Entry 5JHR (X-ray diffraction, 2.90 A resolution); this record covers chains C and D of the 28 polymer chains in the assembly.

Chain C:
Molecule: Proteasome subunit alpha type-4
From: Saccharomyces cerevisiae (strain ATCC 204508 / S288c)
Notes: EC 3.4.25.1
UniProt: P40303 (PSA4_YEAST); residues -1 to 252 here correspond to UniProt positions 1-254 (UniProt number = residue number + 2)
Amino-acid sequence (254 residues; numbered -1 to 252; the number before each row is that of its first residue; numbers below 1 keep their minus sign (Met-1 is residue -1)):
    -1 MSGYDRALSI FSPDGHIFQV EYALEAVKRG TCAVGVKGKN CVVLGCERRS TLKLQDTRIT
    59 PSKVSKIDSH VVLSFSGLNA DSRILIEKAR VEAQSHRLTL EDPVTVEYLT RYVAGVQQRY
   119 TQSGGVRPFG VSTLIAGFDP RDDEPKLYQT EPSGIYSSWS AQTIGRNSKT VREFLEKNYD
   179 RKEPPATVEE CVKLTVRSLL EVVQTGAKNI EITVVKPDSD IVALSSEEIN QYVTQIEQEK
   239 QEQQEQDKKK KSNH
Not modelled in the structure: -1 to 0, 241-252
Curated features (UniProtKB/Swiss-Prot):
  - modified residue: Thr58 (Phosphothreonine)

Chain D:
Molecule: Proteasome subunit alpha type-5
From: Saccharomyces cerevisiae (strain ATCC 204508 / S288c)
Notes: EC 3.4.25.1
UniProt: P32379 (PSA5_YEAST); residues -7 to 252 here correspond to UniProt positions 1-260 (UniProt number = residue number + 8)
Amino-acid sequence (260 residues; row label = number of the first residue in the row; numbers below 1 keep their minus sign (Met-7 is residue -7)):
    -7 MFLTRSEYDR GVSTFSPEGR LFQVEYSLEA IKLGSTAIGI ATKEGVVLGV EKRATSPLLE
    53 SDSIEKIVEI DRHIGCAMSG LTADARSMIE HARTAAVTHN LYYDEDINVE SLTQSVCDLA
   113 LRFGEGASGE ERLMSRPFGV ALLIAGHDAD DGYQLFHAEP SGTFYRYNAK AIGSGSEGAQ
   173 AELLNEWHSS LTLKEAELLV LKILKQVMEE KLDENNAQLS CITKQDGFKI YDNEKTAELI
   233 KELKEKEAAE SPEEADVEMS
Not modelled in the structure: -7 to 0, 118-124, 243-252

Chain C / chain D interface:
Residue-residue contacts (64; chain C residue first):
  Asp3(C) with Glu117(D)
  Arg4(C) with Asp1(D), salt bridge; Glu117(D)
  Ala5(C) with Val4(D), hydrophobic; Glu117(D); Ser127(D)
  Ser7(C) with Ser127(D); Arg128(D)
  Ile8(C) with Asp1(D); Gln15(D)
  Phe9(C) with Gln15(D); Tyr18(D), hydrophobic; Ser19(D); Ala22(D), hydrophobic; Leu73(D), hydrophobic; Arg128(D); Pro129(D); Gly131(D)
  Ser10(C) with Tyr18(D)
  Pro11(C) with Tyr18(D), hydrophobic; Glu21(D)
  Asp12(C) with Glu21(D)
  Gly13(C) with Tyr18(D); Glu21(D); Ala22(D)
  His14(C) with Leu25(D)
  Ile15(C) with Leu73(D), hydrophobic; Arg128(D)
  Lys35(C) with Glu52(D), salt bridge
  Gln116(C) with Ala75(D); Asp76(D); Arg128(D)
  Thr119(C) with Arg128(D), hydrogen bond (backbone-side chain)
  Gln120(C) with Met126(D); Ser127(D), hydrogen bond (backbone-backbone); Arg128(D); Phe130(D)
  Ser121(C) with Ser127(D)
  Gly122(C) with Ser127(D)
  Ser151(C) with Ala75(D)
  Gly152(C) with Ala75(D)
  Ile153(C) with Thr74(D); Ala75(D)
  Ser155(C) with Leu51(D); Ser55(D)
  Ser156(C) with Leu51(D); Glu52(D), hydrogen bond (backbone-backbone); Ser55(D), hydrogen bond (backbone-side chain)
  Trp157(C) with Ser48(D); Leu50(D); Leu51(D); Glu52(D)
  Ser158(C) with Leu50(D), hydrogen bond (backbone-backbone); Glu52(D), hydrogen bond
  Ala159(C) with Leu50(D)
  Leu173(C) with Leu50(D), hydrophobic
  Glu174(C) with Ser48(D), hydrogen bond; Pro49(D); Leu50(D)
  Tyr177(C) with Leu50(D), hydrophobic
  Arg179(C) with Pro49(D), hydrogen bond (side chain-backbone); Leu50(D); Leu51(D), hydrogen bond (side chain-backbone); Glu52(D)
Other interface residues (no listed pair), chain C (31 interface residues in all): Arg170
Other interface residues (no listed pair), chain D (27 interface residues in all): Thr47, Ser53

Overview:
Chain C and chain D form an interface of 31 and 27 residues respectively; the contacts include 9 hydrogen
bonds and 2 salt bridges. Polar pairs include Arg4(C)-Asp1(D), Lys35(C)-Glu52(D) and Thr119(C)-Arg128(D).
Here chain C is Proteasome subunit alpha type-4 and chain D is Proteasome subunit alpha type-5, both from
Saccharomyces cerevisiae (strain ATCC 204508 / S288c). Entry 5JHR (Yeast 20S proteasome in complex with the
peptidic epoxyketone inhibitor 27) was determined by X-ray diffraction, deposited together with 5JHS.
